Entry 8DBP (electron microscopy, 3.60 A resolution); this record covers chains B and D of the 22 polymer chains in the assembly.

Chain B:
Name: ATP synthase subunit alpha
Source organism: Escherichia coli
Notes: EC 7.1.2.2
UniProtKB: A0A7U9G3U3 (A0A7U9G3U3_ECOLX); numbering as in UniProt (aligned over 1-513)
Chain sequence (513 residues; each row starts with the number of its first residue):
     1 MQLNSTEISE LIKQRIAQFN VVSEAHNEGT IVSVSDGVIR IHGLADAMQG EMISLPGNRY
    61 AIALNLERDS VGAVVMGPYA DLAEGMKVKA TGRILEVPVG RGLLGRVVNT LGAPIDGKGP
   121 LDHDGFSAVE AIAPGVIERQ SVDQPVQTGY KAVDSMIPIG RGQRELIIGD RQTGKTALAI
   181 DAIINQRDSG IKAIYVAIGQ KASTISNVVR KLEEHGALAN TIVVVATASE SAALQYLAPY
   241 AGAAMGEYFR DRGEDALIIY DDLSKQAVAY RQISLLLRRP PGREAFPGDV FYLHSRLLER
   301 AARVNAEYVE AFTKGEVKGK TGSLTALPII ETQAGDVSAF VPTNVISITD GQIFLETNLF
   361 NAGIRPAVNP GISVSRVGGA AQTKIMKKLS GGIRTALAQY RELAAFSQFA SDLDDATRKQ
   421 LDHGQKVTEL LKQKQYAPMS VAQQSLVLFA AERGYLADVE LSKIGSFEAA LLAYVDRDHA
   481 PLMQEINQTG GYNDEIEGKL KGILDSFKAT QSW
Not modelled in the structure: 1
Construct notes: conflict Ala47 (Cys in A0A7U9G3U3), Ala90 (Cys in A0A7U9G3U3), Ala193 (Cys in A0A7U9G3U3), Ala243 (Cys in A0A7U9G3U3)
Metal / ion sites: Mg2+: Thr176 (together with ATP)
Ligand contacts:
  - ATP (adenosine-5'-triphosphate): Ser347, Val374, Arg376
  - ATP: Asp170, Arg171, Gln172, Thr173, Gly174, Lys175, Thr176, Ala177, Phe360, Arg365, Pro366, Gln433, Lys434, Gln435

Chain D:
Name: ATP synthase subunit beta
Source organism: Escherichia coli
Notes: EC 7.1.2.2
UniProtKB: A0A192CEZ8 (A0A192CEZ8_ECOLX); residues 0-459 here correspond to UniProt positions 1-460 (UniProt number = residue number + 1)
Chain sequence (471 residues; numbered -11 to 459; the number before each row is that of its first residue; numbers below 1 keep their minus sign (Met-11 is residue -11)):
   -11 MRGSHHHHHH GMATGKIVQV IGAVVDVEFP QDAVPRVYDA LEVQNGNERL VLEVQQQLGG
    49 GIVRTIAMGS SDGLRRGLDV KDLEHPIEVP VGKATLGRIM NVLGEPVDMK GEIGEEERWA
   109 IHRAAPSYEE LSNSQELLET GIKVIDLMAP FAKGGKVGLF GGAGVGKTVN MMELIRNIAI
   169 EHSGYSVFAG VGERTREGND FYHEMTDSNV IDKVSLVYGQ MNEPPGNRLR VALTGLTMAE
   229 KFRDEGRDVL LFVDNIYRYT LAGTEVSALL GRMPSAVGYQ PTLAEEMGVL QERITSTKTG
   289 SITSVQAVYV PADDLTDPSP ATTFAHLDAT VVLSRQIASL GIYPAVDPLD STSRQLDPLV
   349 VGQEHYDTAR GVQSILQRYQ ELKDIIAILG MDELSEEDKL VVARARKIQR FLSQPFFVAE
   409 VFTGSPGKYV SLKDTIRGFK GIMEGEYDHL PEQAFYMVGS IEEAVEKAKK L
Not modelled in the structure: -11 to -1
Construct notes: initiating methionine (-11); expression tag (-10 to -1); conflict Ala137 (Cys138 in A0A192CEZ8)
Ligand contacts: ADP (adenosine-5'-diphosphate): Ala151, Gly152, Val153, Gly154, Lys155, Thr156, Val157, Tyr331, Phe404, Ala407, Phe410, Thr411

Interface between chain B and chain D:
Residue-residue contacts - 44 pairs, chain B then chain D:
  Val32(B) - Gly47(D)
  Ser33(B) - Gln45(D)  hydrogen bond (side chain-backbone)
  Val34(B) - Gln44(D)
  Val34(B) - Gln45(D)  hydrogen bond (backbone-backbone)
  Asp36(B) - Gln44(D)
  Asp36(B) - Arg260(D)  salt bridge
  Tyr79(B) - Tyr26(D)
  Ala80(B) - Arg24(D)
  Ala80(B) - Val25(D)
  Asp81(B) - Arg24(D)  salt bridge
  Leu82(B) - Gln45(D)  hydrogen bond (backbone-side chain)
  Ala83(B) - Gln45(D)
  Glu84(B) - Gln19(D)
  Glu84(B) - Val22(D)
  Glu84(B) - Gln45(D)  hydrogen bond (backbone-side chain)
  Glu84(B) - Leu46(D)
  Glu84(B) - Gly47(D)
  Glu84(B) - Gly48(D)  hydrogen bond (side chain-backbone)
  Glu84(B) - Gly49(D)  hydrogen bond (side chain-backbone)
  Ile115(B) - Tyr116(D)  hydrophobic
  Arg171(B) - Phe312(D)
  Gln172(B) - Arg342(D)
  Lys201(B) - Glu280(D)
  Lys201(B) - Ala313(D)  hydrogen bond (side chain-backbone)
  Ala202(B) - Leu119(D)
  Ala202(B) - Glu280(D)  hydrogen bond (backbone-side chain)
  Asn207(B) - Gln123(D)
  Val209(B) - Tyr116(D)
  Arg210(B) - Asn121(D)
  Ala228(B) - Gly276(D)
  Ser231(B) - Glu273(D)
  Ala232(B) - Glu273(D)
  Arg271(B) - Ser263(D)  hydrogen bond
  Gln272(B) - Pro269(D)
  Gln272(B) - Thr270(D)
  Gln272(B) - Glu273(D)  hydrogen bond
  Leu275(B) - Pro262(D)
  Leu275(B) - Ser263(D)
  Leu276(B) - Arg260(D)
  Arg278(B) - Met261(D)
  Pro281(B) - Met261(D)
  Ala285(B) - Ala264(D)
  Gln333(B) - Thr304(D)
  Tyr436(B) - Leu347(D)  hydrophobic
Other interface residues (no listed pair), chain B (40 interface residues in all): Ser35, Asp116, Gln200, Ser203, Ser206, Thr227, Ser229, Glu230, Val268, Ala334
Other interface residues (no listed pair), chain D (40 interface residues in all): Ala113, Glu117, Ser120, Ser122, Gly259, Ala272, Val277, Leu303, Ala309, His314

In short:
Chain B and chain D each contribute 40 residues to their interface; the contacts include 10 hydrogen bonds and
2 salt bridges. Among the polar pairs are Asp36(B)-Arg260(D), Asp81(B)-Arg24(D) and Ser33(B)-Gln45(D). Chain B
binds ATP. Ligands of chain D: ADP.
Chain B is ATP synthase subunit alpha and chain D is ATP synthase subunit beta, both from Escherichia coli;
the structure, E. coli ATP synthase imaged in 10mM MgATP State1 "half-up, was determined by electron
microscopy, deposited together with 8DBQ, 8DBR, 8DBS, 8DBT, 8DBU, 8DBV and 8DBW.
